Entry 1WS5 (X-ray diffraction, 1.90 A resolution); this record covers chains F and G of the 8 polymer chains in the assembly.

Chain F:
Molecule: Agglutinin beta-3 chain
Source organism: Artocarpus integer
UniProtKB: P18673 (LEC3_ARTIN); numbering as in UniProt (aligned over 1-20)
Chain sequence (20 residues; row label = number of the first residue in the row):
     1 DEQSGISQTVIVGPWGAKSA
Not modelled in the structure: 1-2
Construct notes: conflict S19 (Val in P18673), A20 (Ser in P18673)

Chain G:
Molecule: Agglutinin alpha chain
Source organism: Artocarpus integer
UniProtKB: P18670 (LECA_ARTIN); residue numbers follow UniProt; this construct covers 1-133
Chain sequence (133 residues; row label = number of the first residue in the row):
     1 GKAFDDGAFTGIREINLSYNKETAIGDFQVVYDLNGSPYVGQNHVSFITG
    51 FTPVKISLDFPSEYIMEVSGYTGNVSGYVVVRSLTFKTNKKTYGPYGVTS
   101 GTPFNLPIENGLIVGFKGSIGYWLDYFSMYLSL
Construct notes: conflict V45 (Lys in P18670)
Residues lining bound ligands: methyl alpha-D-mannopyranoside (MMA): G1, F47, Y78, V80, G121, Y122, W123, D125
UniProt features mapped onto this chain:
  - region: V68 to N89 (IgA-binding)
  - glycosylation (N-linked (GlcNAc...) asparagine): N43, N74
  - natural variant: M66 (M66D; M66V)

How chain F and chain G interact:
Pairs across the interface (19):
  Q8(F) with N110(G), hydrogen bond; L133(G)
  T9(F) with N110(G); L133(G)
  V10(F) with N110(G); L133(G)
  I11(F) with I108(G); E109(G), hydrogen bond (backbone-backbone); N110(G), hydrogen bond (backbone-backbone)
  V12(F) with P107(G); I108(G), hydrophobic; L131(G), hydrophobic
  G13(F) with P107(G), hydrogen bond (backbone-backbone); I108(G); E109(G)
  P14(F) with P107(G); E109(G)
  W15(F) with N105(G), hydrogen bond (side chain-backbone); P107(G)
Other interface residues (no listed pair), chain F (9 interface residues in all): A20
Other interface residues (no listed pair), chain G (10 interface residues in all): K87, L106, S132

Overview:
The interface between chain F and chain G involves 9 residues on one side and 10 on the other; the contacts
include 5 hydrogen bonds. Polar contacts include Q8(F)-N110(G), W15(F)-N105(G) and I11(F)-E109(G). Chain G
binds methyl alpha-D-mannopyranoside.
Here chain F is Agglutinin beta-3 chain and chain G is Agglutinin alpha chain, both from Artocarpus integer.
Entry 1WS5 (Crystal structure of Jacalin-Me-alpha-Mannose complex: Promiscuity vs Specificity) was determined
by X-ray diffraction together with 1WS4 from the same study.
